Entry 3VH0 (X-ray diffraction, 2.90 A resolution); this record covers chains A and F of the 4 polymer chains in the assembly.

== Chain A ==
Name: Uncharacterized protein YncE
From: Escherichia coli
UniProt: P76116 (YNCE_ECOLI); numbering as in UniProt (aligned over 1-353)
Chain sequence (353 residues; row label = number of the first residue in the row):
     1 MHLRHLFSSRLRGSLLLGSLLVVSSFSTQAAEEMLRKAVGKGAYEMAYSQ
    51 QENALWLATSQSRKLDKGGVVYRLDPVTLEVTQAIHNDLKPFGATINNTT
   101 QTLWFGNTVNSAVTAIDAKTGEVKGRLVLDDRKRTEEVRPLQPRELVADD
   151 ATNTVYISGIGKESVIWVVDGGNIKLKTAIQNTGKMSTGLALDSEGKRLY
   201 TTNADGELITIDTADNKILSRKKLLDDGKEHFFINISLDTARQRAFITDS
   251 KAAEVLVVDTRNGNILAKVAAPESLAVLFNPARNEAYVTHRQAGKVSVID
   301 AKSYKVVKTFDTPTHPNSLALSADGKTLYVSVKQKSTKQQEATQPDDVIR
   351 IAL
Unresolved in the structure: 1-31

== Chain F ==
Molecule: 11-nt DNA strand
Sequence (11 nucleotides; numbered 1 to 11; the number before each row is that of its first residue):
     1 CGGGTACTCAG

== Chain A / chain F interface ==
Residue-residue contacts - 22 pairs, chain A then chain F:
  Tyr44(A) - DC9(F)  sugar contact
  Tyr44(A) - DA10(F)  hydrogen bond to the phosphate
  Arg63(A) - DT8(F)  sugar contact
  Arg63(A) - DC9(F)  salt bridge to the phosphate
  Phe92(A) - DC9(F)  base contact
  Gly93(A) - DC9(F)  base contact
  Thr108(A) - DC9(F)  base contact
  Val109(A) - DC9(F)  phosphate contact
  Arg144(A) - DC9(F)  hydrogen bond to the base
  Arg144(A) - DG11(F)  hydrogen bond to the base
  Glu145(A) - DC9(F)  base contact
  Met186(A) - DG11(F)  base contact
  Phe232(A) - DG11(F)  base contact
  Ile234(A) - DG11(F)  base contact
  Ser250(A) - DG11(F)  hydrogen bond to the phosphate
  Lys251(A) - DG11(F)  phosphate contact
  Arg291(A) - DA10(F)  phosphate contact
  Arg291(A) - DG11(F)  salt bridge to the phosphate
  Lys338(A) - DC7(F)  phosphate contact
  Lys338(A) - DT8(F)  phosphate contact
  Lys338(A) - DA10(F)  salt bridge to the phosphate
  Gln339(A) - DC7(F)  sugar contact
Other interface residues (no listed pair), chain A (22 interface residues in all): Glu45, Gln142, Pro143, Ile160, Leu275, Lys333
Other interface residues (no listed pair), chain F (6 interface residues in all): DA6

== Summary ==
The interface between chain A and chain F involves 22 residues on one side and 6 on the other, with 4 hydrogen
bonds and 3 salt bridges. Polar pairs include Arg144(A)-DC9(F), Arg144(A)-DG11(F) and Tyr44(A)-DA10(F).
Chain A is Uncharacterized protein YncE (Escherichia coli) and chain F is an 11-nt DNA strand; the structure,
Crystal structure of E. coli YncE complexed with DNA, was determined by X-ray diffraction (same publication as
3VGZ).
